6BSJ - chains A and R of the 4 polymer chains in the assembly; structure by X-ray diffraction, 2.89 A resolution.

# Chain A
Protein: Reverse transcriptase P66 subunit
From: Human immunodeficiency virus 1
UniProtKB: Q74085 (Q74085_9HIV1); residues 1-557 here correspond to UniProt positions 168-724 (UniProt number = residue number + 167)
Sequence (558 residues; numbered 0 to 557; the number before each row is that of its first residue; numbering starts at 0):
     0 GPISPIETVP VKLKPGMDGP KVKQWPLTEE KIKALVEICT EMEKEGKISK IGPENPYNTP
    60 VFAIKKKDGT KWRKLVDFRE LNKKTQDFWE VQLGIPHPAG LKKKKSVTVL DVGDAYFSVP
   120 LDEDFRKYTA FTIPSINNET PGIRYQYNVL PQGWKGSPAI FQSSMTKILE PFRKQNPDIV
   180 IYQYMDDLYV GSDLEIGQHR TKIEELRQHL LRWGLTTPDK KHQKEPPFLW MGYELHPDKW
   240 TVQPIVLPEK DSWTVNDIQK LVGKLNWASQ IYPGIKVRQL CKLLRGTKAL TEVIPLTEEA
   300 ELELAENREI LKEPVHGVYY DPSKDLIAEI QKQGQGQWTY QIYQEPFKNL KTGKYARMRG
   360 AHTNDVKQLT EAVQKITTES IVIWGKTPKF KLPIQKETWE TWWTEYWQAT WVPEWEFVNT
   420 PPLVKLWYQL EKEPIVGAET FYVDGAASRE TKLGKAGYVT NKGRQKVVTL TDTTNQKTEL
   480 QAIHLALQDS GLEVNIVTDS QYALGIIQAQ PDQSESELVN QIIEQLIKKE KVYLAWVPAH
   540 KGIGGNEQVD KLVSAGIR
Disordered / not traced: 0-3, 62-72
Sequence notes: expression tag (0); conflict Gly-68 (Ser235 in Q74085), Lys-83 (Arg250 in Q74085), Met-357 (Thr524 in Q74085), Val-411 (Ile578 in Q74085), Lys-461 (Arg628 in Q74085), His-483 (Tyr650 in Q74085), Gln-512 (Lys679 in Q74085)
Ion coordination: Ca2+: Asp-443, Glu-478, Asp-498
Small-molecule neighbours: dmp-266 (EFZ; (-)-6-chloro-4-cyclopropylethynyl-4-trifluoromethyl-1,4-dihydro-2H-3,1-benzoxazin-2-one): Leu-100, Lys-101, Lys-103, Val-106, Val-179, Tyr-181, Tyr-188, Val-189, Gly-190, Phe-227, Trp-229, Leu-234, His-235, Pro-236, Tyr-318

# Chain R
Molecule: 25-nt RNA strand
Sequence (25 nucleotides; each row starts with the number of its first residue):
     3 GAXGGCCACA AUAACUAUAG GCAUA
Modified / non-standard residues: 3DR (1',2'-dideoxyribofuranose-5'-phosphate) at position 5
Small-molecule neighbours: tris(hydroxyethyl)aminomethane (TAM): A21, G22, G23, C24

# Chain A / chain R interface
Residue-residue contacts - 26 pairs, chain A then chain R:
  Val-21(A) / G3(R)  base contact
  Lys-22(A) / G3(R)  hydrogen bond to the base
  Gln-23(A) / G3(R)  base contact
  Trp-24(A) / G3(R)  stacking on the base
  Pro-59(A) / G3(R)  base contact
  Arg-78(A) / G3(R)  hydrogen bond to the phosphate
  Arg-78(A) / A4(R)  salt bridge to the phosphate
  Gln-91(A) / C9(R)  sugar contact
  Leu-92(A) / A10(R)  sugar contact
  Asn-265(A) / C11(R)  hydrogen bond to the sugar
  Asn-265(A) / A12(R)  hydrogen bond to the sugar
  Cys-280(A) / A13(R)  sugar contact
  Leu-283(A) / A13(R)  sugar contact
  Leu-283(A) / U14(R)  sugar contact
  Arg-284(A) / U14(R)  salt bridge to the phosphate
  Arg-284(A) / A15(R)  phosphate contact
  Gly-285(A) / U14(R)  hydrogen bond to the phosphate
  Gly-285(A) / A15(R)  hydrogen bond to the phosphate
  Met-357(A) / A13(R)  phosphate contact
  Arg-448(A) / C24(R)  base contact
  Arg-448(A) / A25(R)  sugar contact
  Asn-474(A) / C24(R)  sugar contact
  Asn-474(A) / A25(R)  sugar contact
  Gln-500(A) / G23(R)  sugar contact
  Arg-557(A) / A25(R)  salt bridge to the phosphate
  Arg-557(A) / U26(R)  salt bridge to the phosphate
Also at the interface, not in a pair above, chain A (23 interface residues in all): Val-60, Lys-73, Ile-94, Lys-374, His-539
Also at the interface, not in a pair above, chain R (14 interface residues in all): G6

# In short
The interface between chain A and chain R involves 23 residues on one side and 14 on the other, with 6
hydrogen bonds, 4 salt bridges and 1 aromatic stacking contact. Polar pairs include Lys-22(A)/G3(R),
Asn-265(A)/C11(R) and Asn-265(A)/A12(R). Chain A binds dmp-266.
Chain A is Reverse transcriptase P66 subunit (Human immunodeficiency virus 1) and chain R is a 25-nt RNA
strand; the structure, Structure of HIV-1 RT complexed with an RNA/DNA hybrid sequence non-preferred for RNA
hydrolysis, was determined by X-ray diffraction (same publication as 6BSG, 6BSH and 6BSI).
